3MXI - chains B and A of the 4 polymer chains in the assembly; structure by X-ray diffraction, 2.55 A resolution.

# Chain B (and A)
Protein: Three prime repair exonuclease 1
Organism: Mus musculus
Notes: EC 3.1.11.2; fragment: N-terminal fragment, residues 1-242; chain A of this document is another copy of the same molecule, construct and numbering; everything in this record applies to it too
Reference sequence: Q91XB0 (TREX1_MOUSE); residues 1-242 here = UniProt positions 1-242
Sequence (242 residues; each row starts with the number of its first residue):
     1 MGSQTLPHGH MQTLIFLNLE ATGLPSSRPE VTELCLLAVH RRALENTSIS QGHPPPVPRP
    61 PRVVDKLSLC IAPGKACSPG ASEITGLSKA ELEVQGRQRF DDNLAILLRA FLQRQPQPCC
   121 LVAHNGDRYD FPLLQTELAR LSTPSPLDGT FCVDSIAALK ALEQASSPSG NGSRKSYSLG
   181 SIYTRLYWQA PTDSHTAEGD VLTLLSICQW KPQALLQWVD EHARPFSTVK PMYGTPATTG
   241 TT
Not modelled in the structure: 1-5, 46-51, 164-175, 235-242 (chain A: 1-4, 46-49, 167-174, 236-242)
Construct notes: engineered mutation Asn18 (Asp in Q91XB0)
Bound ions: Ca2+ site 1: Asn18 (shared with 2 residues of chain C); Ca2+ site 2: Glu20, Asp200 (shared with 1 residue of chain C)

# Interface between chain B and chain A
Contacting residue pairs - 77 pairs, chain B then chain A:
  Glu33(B) - Arg62(A)  salt bridge
  His40(B) - Val94(A)
  His40(B) - Gln95(A)
  His40(B) - Arg97(A)
  Arg42(B) - Val94(A)
  Ala43(B) - Gln95(A)
  Arg62(B) - Glu33(A)  salt bridge
  Arg62(B) - Thr85(A)  hydrogen bond (side chain-backbone)
  Arg62(B) - Gly86(A)
  Arg62(B) - Leu87(A)
  Arg62(B) - His195(A)
  Arg62(B) - Thr196(A)
  Val63(B) - Cys70(A)  hydrophobic
  Val64(B) - Cys70(A)
  Asp65(B) - Ser68(A)
  Asp65(B) - Leu69(A)
  Asp65(B) - Cys70(A)  hydrogen bond (side chain-backbone)
  Asp65(B) - Arg97(A)  salt bridge
  Lys66(B) - Lys66(A)
  Lys66(B) - Leu67(A)
  Lys66(B) - Ser68(A)  hydrogen bond (backbone-backbone)
  Lys66(B) - Glu198(A)  salt bridge
  Leu67(B) - Lys66(A)
  Ser68(B) - Val64(A)
  Ser68(B) - Asp65(A)
  Ser68(B) - Lys66(A)  hydrogen bond (backbone-backbone)
  Leu69(B) - Asp65(A)
  Leu69(B) - Phe111(A)  hydrophobic
  Cys70(B) - Val64(A)
  Cys70(B) - Asp65(A)  hydrogen bond (backbone-side chain)
  Cys70(B) - Arg114(A)
  Ile71(B) - Arg114(A)
  Thr85(B) - Arg62(A)  hydrogen bond (backbone-side chain)
  Gly86(B) - Arg62(A)
  Leu87(B) - Arg62(A)
  Val94(B) - Arg42(A)
  Gln95(B) - His40(A)
  Gln95(B) - Val63(A)
  Gly96(B) - Pro116(A)
  Arg97(B) - Val63(A)
  Arg97(B) - Asp65(A)  salt bridge
  Arg97(B) - Arg114(A)
  Arg97(B) - Gln115(A)  hydrogen bond
  Arg97(B) - Pro116(A)
  Gln98(B) - Gln113(A)  hydrogen bond (side chain-backbone)
  Gln98(B) - Arg114(A)  hydrogen bond (backbone-side chain)
  Arg99(B) - Arg114(A)  hydrogen bond (backbone-side chain)
  Asp101(B) - Arg114(A)  salt bridge
  Asn103(B) - Ala110(A)  hydrogen bond (side chain-backbone)
  Asn103(B) - Gln113(A)  hydrogen bond
  Asn103(B) - Arg114(A)
  Leu104(B) - Arg114(A)
  Ile106(B) - Ala110(A)  hydrophobic
  Leu107(B) - Leu107(A)  hydrophobic
  Leu107(B) - Ala110(A)  hydrophobic
  Leu107(B) - Phe111(A)  hydrophobic
  Leu107(B) - Arg114(A)
  Ala110(B) - Asn103(A)
  Ala110(B) - Leu107(A)  hydrophobic
  Phe111(B) - Leu69(A)  hydrophobic
  Phe111(B) - Leu107(A)  hydrophobic
  Gln113(B) - Gln98(A)  hydrogen bond (backbone-side chain)
  Gln113(B) - Asn103(A)
  Arg114(B) - Cys70(A)  hydrogen bond (side chain-backbone)
  Arg114(B) - Ile71(A)
  Arg114(B) - Arg97(A)
  Arg114(B) - Gln98(A)  hydrogen bond (side chain-backbone)
  Arg114(B) - Arg99(A)  hydrogen bond (side chain-backbone)
  Arg114(B) - Asp101(A)  salt bridge
  Arg114(B) - Asn103(A)
  Arg114(B) - Leu104(A)
  Gln115(B) - Arg97(A)  hydrogen bond
  Pro116(B) - Arg97(A)
  His195(B) - Arg62(A)  hydrogen bond (backbone-side chain)
  Thr196(B) - Arg62(A)
  Glu198(B) - Lys66(A)  salt bridge
  Glu198(B) - Glu198(A)
Interface residues without a listed pair, chain B (39 interface residues in all): Glu20, Leu92
Interface residues without a listed pair, chain A (38 interface residues in all): Ala43, Leu92, Gly96, Ile106

# Summary
The interface between chain B and chain A involves 39 residues on one side and 38 on the other; the contacts
include 18 hydrogen bonds and 8 salt bridges. Polar pairs include Glu33(B)-Arg62(A), Asp65(B)-Arg97(A) and
Lys66(B)-Glu198(A).
Chain B and chain A are both Three prime repair exonuclease 1 (Mus musculus); the structure, TREX1 3'
Exonuclease D18N Familial Chilblain Lupus Mutant, was determined by X-ray diffraction.
